Entry 8TEK (electron microscopy, 3.60 A resolution); this record covers chains B and g of the 10 polymer chains in the assembly.

Chain B:
Protein: Coiled-coil protein, putative
Source organism: Tetrahymena thermophila
UniProt: Q24DJ0 (Q24DJ0_TETTS); residue numbers follow UniProt; this construct covers 1-506
Sequence (506 residues; each row starts with the number of its first residue):
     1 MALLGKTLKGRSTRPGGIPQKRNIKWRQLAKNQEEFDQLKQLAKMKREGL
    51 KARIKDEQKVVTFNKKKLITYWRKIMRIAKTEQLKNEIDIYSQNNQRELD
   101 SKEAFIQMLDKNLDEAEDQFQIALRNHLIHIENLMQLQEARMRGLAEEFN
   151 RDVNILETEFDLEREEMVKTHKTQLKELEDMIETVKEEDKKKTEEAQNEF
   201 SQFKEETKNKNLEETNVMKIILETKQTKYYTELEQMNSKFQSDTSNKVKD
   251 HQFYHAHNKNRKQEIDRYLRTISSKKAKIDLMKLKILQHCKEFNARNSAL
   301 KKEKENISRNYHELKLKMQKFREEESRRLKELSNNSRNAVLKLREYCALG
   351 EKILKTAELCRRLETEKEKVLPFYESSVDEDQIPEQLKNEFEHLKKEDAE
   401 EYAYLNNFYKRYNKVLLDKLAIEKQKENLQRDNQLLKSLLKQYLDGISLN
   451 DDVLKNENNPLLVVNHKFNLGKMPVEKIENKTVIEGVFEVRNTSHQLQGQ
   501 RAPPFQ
Disordered / not traced: 1-252, 376-395, 481-506

Chain g:
Protein: CFAP20
Source organism: Tetrahymena thermophila
UniProt: Q22NU3 (Q22NU3_TETTS); numbering as in UniProt (aligned over 1-195)
Sequence (195 residues; row label = number of the first residue in the row):
     1 MFKNTFQSGFLSILYSIGSKPLQIWDKSIRNGHIKRITDQDILSSVLEIM
    51 GTNVSTNYITAPADPKETLGIKLPFLVMIIKNLKKYYTFEVQVLDDKNVR
   101 RRFRASNYQSTTRVKPFICTMPMRLDEGWNQIQFNLSDFTRRAYATNYIE
   151 TLRVQIHANCRIRRIYFSDRLYSEEELPPEFKLFLPIQGQNKTNV
Disordered / not traced: 188-195

Interface between chain B and chain g:
Pairs across the interface (34):
  Gly446(B) with Arg142(g), hydrogen bond (backbone-side chain)
  Ile447(B) with Arg142(g)
  Ser448(B) with Arg142(g)
  Leu449(B) with Phe139(g), hydrophobic; Arg142(g)
  Asn450(B) with Thr112(g)
  Asp451(B) with Ser110(g); Thr111(g); Thr112(g)
  Leu454(B) with Thr112(g); Met121(g), hydrophobic
  Lys455(B) with Ser110(g); Pro122(g)
  Pro460(B) with Asn135(g), hydrogen bond (backbone-side chain)
  Leu461(B) with Asn135(g); Asp138(g); Phe139(g); Arg142(g)
  Leu462(B) with Ile132(g), hydrophobic; Phe134(g), hydrophobic; Phe139(g), hydrophobic
  Val463(B) with Ile132(g); Gln133(g), hydrogen bond (backbone-backbone); Leu171(g), hydrophobic
  Val464(B) with Gln131(g); Ile132(g), hydrophobic
  Asn465(B) with Asp126(g), hydrogen bond; Trp129(g); Gln131(g), hydrogen bond (backbone-backbone)
  His466(B) with Gln131(g); Gln133(g), hydrogen bond; Glu174(g)
  Phe468(B) with Leu171(g), hydrophobic
  Asn469(B) with Glu174(g)
Interface residues without a listed pair, chain B (19 interface residues in all): Asp445, Lys467
Interface residues without a listed pair, chain g (24 interface residues in all): Val114, Cys119, Arg124, Asn130, Ala143, Tyr172, Ser173

Summary:
19 residues of chain B face 24 of chain g across their interface; the contacts include 6 hydrogen bonds. Among
the polar pairs are Gly446(B)-Arg142(g), Pro460(B)-Asn135(g) and Asn465(B)-Asp126(g).
Here chain B is Coiled-coil protein, putative and chain g is CFAP20, both from Tetrahymena thermophila. Entry
8TEK (Baseplate of Nexin-dynein regulatory complex from Tetrahymena thermophila) was determined by electron
microscopy together with 8TID and 8TH8 from the same study.
